PDB entry 7CJP | X-ray diffraction, 1.50 A resolution | chains A and B

Chain A (and B):
Molecule: Xylose isomerase
Source organism: Streptomyces rubiginosus
Notes: EC 5.3.1.5; chain B of this document is another copy of the same molecule, construct and numbering; everything in this record applies to it too
UniProtKB: P24300 (XYLA_STRRU); numbering as in UniProt (aligned over 1-388)
Sequence (388 residues; row label = number of the first residue in the row):
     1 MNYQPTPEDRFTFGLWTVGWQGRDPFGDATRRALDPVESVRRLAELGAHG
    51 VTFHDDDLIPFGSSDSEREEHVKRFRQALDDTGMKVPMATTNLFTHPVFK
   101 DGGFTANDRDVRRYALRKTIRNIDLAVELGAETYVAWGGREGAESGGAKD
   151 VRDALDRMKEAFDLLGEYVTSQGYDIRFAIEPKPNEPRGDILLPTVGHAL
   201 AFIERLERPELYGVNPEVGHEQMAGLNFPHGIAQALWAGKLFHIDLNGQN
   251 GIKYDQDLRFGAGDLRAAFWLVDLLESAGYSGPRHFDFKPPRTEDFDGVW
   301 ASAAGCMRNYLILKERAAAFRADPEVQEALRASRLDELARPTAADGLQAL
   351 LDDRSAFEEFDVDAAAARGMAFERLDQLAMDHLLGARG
Not modelled in the structure: 1, 388
Curated features (UniProtKB/Swiss-Prot):
  - active site: His-54, Asp-57
  - binding site (Mg(2+)): Glu-181, Glu-217, His-220, Asp-245, Asp-255, Asp-257, Asp-287

Interface between chain A and chain B:
Residue-residue contacts - 206 pairs, chain A then chain B:
  His-96(A) with Val-362(B)
  Pro-97(A) with Ala-366(B), hydrophobic
  Val-98(A) with Phe-360(B), hydrophobic; Val-362(B), hydrophobic; Ala-365(B), hydrophobic; Ala-366(B)
  Lys-100(A) with Ala-365(B); Ala-366(B), hydrogen bond (side chain-backbone); Arg-368(B), hydrogen bond (side chain-backbone)
  Asp-101(A) with Met-370(B); Phe-372(B)
  Thr-105(A) with Leu-338(B)
  Ala-106(A) with Leu-338(B)
  Asn-107(A) with Ser-333(B), hydrogen bond (side chain-backbone); Arg-334(B); Leu-335(B); Glu-337(B); Leu-338(B); Phe-372(B)
  Asp-108(A) with Arg-334(B), salt bridge; Glu-337(B); Arg-368(B), salt bridge
  Arg-109(A) with Glu-337(B), hydrogen bond (backbone-side chain); Pro-341(B), hydrogen bond (side chain-backbone); Thr-342(B), hydrogen bond (side chain-backbone)
  Asp-110(A) with Phe-360(B); Arg-368(B), salt bridge
  Val-111(A) with Arg-368(B)
  Arg-112(A) with Glu-337(B), hydrogen bond (side chain-backbone); Leu-338(B); Arg-340(B), hydrogen bond (side chain-backbone); Thr-342(B), hydrogen bond
  Arg-113(A) with Thr-342(B), hydrogen bond (side chain-backbone); Ala-343(B); Asp-345(B), salt bridge; Leu-350(B); Asp-353(B), salt bridge
  Tyr-114(A) with Ala-356(B); Phe-357(B), hydrophobic; Phe-360(B), hydrophobic; Val-362(B)
  Leu-116(A) with Thr-342(B)
  Arg-117(A) with Leu-350(B), hydrogen bond (side chain-backbone); Leu-351(B), hydrogen bond (side chain-backbone); Asp-353(B), hydrogen bond (side chain-backbone); Ala-356(B); Phe-357(B); Glu-358(B), salt bridge
  Lys-118(A) with Phe-357(B)
  Ile-120(A) with Leu-351(B), hydrophobic
  Arg-121(A) with Phe-357(B)
  Ser-145(A) with Asp-376(B)
  Gly-146(A) with Trp-270(B)
  Gly-147(A) with Trp-270(B); Leu-335(B); Leu-375(B)
  Ala-148(A) with Leu-335(B); Phe-372(B), hydrophobic
  Lys-149(A) with Leu-335(B); Leu-338(B)
  Asp-150(A) with Leu-335(B); Leu-338(B)
  Val-151(A) with His-230(B); Ala-233(B), hydrophobic
  Arg-152(A) with Ala-233(B); Trp-237(B); Leu-274(B); Ala-278(B)
  Asp-153(A) with Leu-338(B); Ala-339(B)
  Leu-155(A) with Gln-234(B); Trp-237(B)
  Asp-156(A) with Trp-237(B), hydrogen bond
  Arg-157(A) with Leu-338(B), hydrogen bond (side chain-backbone); Ala-339(B), hydrogen bond (side chain-backbone); Arg-340(B); Pro-341(B); Thr-342(B)
  Glu-160(A) with Pro-341(B); Thr-342(B), hydrogen bond (side chain-backbone); Ala-343(B), hydrogen bond (side chain-backbone); Ala-344(B)
  Leu-164(A) with Ala-343(B), hydrophobic; Leu-347(B)
  Glu-167(A) with Leu-347(B)
  Tyr-168(A) with Leu-347(B), hydrophobic
  Asp-190(A) with Asn-227(B), hydrogen bond; His-230(B)
  Leu-193(A) with Gln-234(B)
  Thr-195(A) with Thr-195(B); His-198(B)
  Gly-197(A) with Gly-197(B); His-198(B), hydrogen bond (backbone-side chain); Ala-201(B)
  His-198(A) with Thr-195(B); Gly-197(B), hydrogen bond (side chain-backbone); Gln-234(B), hydrogen bond (backbone-side chain)
  Leu-200(A) with Ala-201(B), hydrophobic
  Ala-201(A) with Gly-197(B); Leu-200(B), hydrophobic; Ala-201(B); Gln-234(B)
  Phe-202(A) with Gln-234(B); Trp-237(B), hydrophobic
  Glu-204(A) with Glu-204(B); Arg-205(B), salt bridge
  Arg-205(A) with Glu-204(B), salt bridge; Trp-237(B); Ala-238(B), hydrogen bond (side chain-backbone); Lys-240(B)
  Ala-224(A) with Ala-224(B)
  Asn-227(A) with Asp-190(B), hydrogen bond
  His-230(A) with Val-151(B); Asp-190(B)
  Ala-233(A) with Val-151(B), hydrophobic; Arg-152(B)
  Gln-234(A) with Leu-155(B); His-198(B), hydrogen bond (side chain-backbone); Ala-201(B); Phe-202(B)
  Trp-237(A) with Arg-152(B); Leu-155(B); Asp-156(B), hydrogen bond; Phe-202(B), hydrophobic; Arg-205(B)
  Ala-238(A) with Arg-205(B), hydrogen bond (backbone-side chain)
  Lys-240(A) with Arg-205(B)
  Ile-252(A) with Ile-252(B), hydrophobic
  Trp-270(A) with Gly-146(B); Gly-147(B)
  Leu-274(A) with Arg-152(B)
  Ser-277(A) with Arg-152(B)
  Ala-278(A) with Arg-152(B)
  Ser-333(A) with Asn-107(B), hydrogen bond (backbone-side chain)
  Arg-334(A) with Asn-107(B); Asp-108(B), salt bridge
  Leu-335(A) with Asn-107(B); Gly-147(B); Ala-148(B); Asp-150(B)
  Glu-337(A) with Asn-107(B); Asp-108(B); Arg-109(B), hydrogen bond (side chain-backbone); Arg-112(B), hydrogen bond (backbone-side chain)
  Leu-338(A) with Thr-105(B); Ala-106(B); Asn-107(B), hydrogen bond (backbone-backbone); Arg-112(B); Lys-149(B); Asp-150(B); Asp-153(B); Arg-157(B), hydrogen bond (backbone-side chain)
  Ala-339(A) with Asp-153(B); Arg-157(B), hydrogen bond (backbone-side chain)
  Arg-340(A) with Arg-112(B), hydrogen bond (backbone-side chain); Arg-157(B), hydrogen bond (backbone-side chain)
  Pro-341(A) with Arg-109(B), hydrogen bond (backbone-side chain); Arg-157(B); Glu-160(B)
  Thr-342(A) with Arg-109(B), hydrogen bond (backbone-side chain); Arg-112(B), hydrogen bond; Arg-113(B), hydrogen bond (backbone-side chain); Leu-116(B); Arg-157(B); Glu-160(B), hydrogen bond (backbone-side chain)
  Ala-343(A) with Arg-113(B); Glu-160(B), hydrogen bond (backbone-side chain); Leu-164(B), hydrophobic
  Ala-344(A) with Glu-160(B)
  Asp-345(A) with Arg-113(B), salt bridge
  Leu-347(A) with Leu-164(B); Glu-167(B); Tyr-168(B)
  Leu-350(A) with Arg-113(B); Arg-117(B), hydrogen bond (backbone-side chain)
  Leu-351(A) with Arg-117(B), hydrogen bond (backbone-side chain); Ile-120(B), hydrophobic
  Asp-353(A) with Arg-113(B), salt bridge; Arg-117(B), hydrogen bond (backbone-side chain)
  Ala-356(A) with Tyr-114(B); Arg-117(B)
  Phe-357(A) with Tyr-114(B), hydrophobic; Arg-117(B); Lys-118(B); Arg-121(B)
  Glu-358(A) with Arg-117(B), salt bridge
  Phe-360(A) with Asp-110(B); Tyr-114(B), hydrophobic
  Val-362(A) with His-96(B); Tyr-114(B)
  Ala-365(A) with Val-98(B), hydrophobic; Lys-100(B)
  Ala-366(A) with Pro-97(B), hydrophobic; Val-98(B); Lys-100(B), hydrogen bond (backbone-side chain)
  Arg-368(A) with Lys-100(B), hydrogen bond (backbone-side chain); Asp-108(B), salt bridge; Asp-110(B), salt bridge; Val-111(B)
  Met-370(A) with Asp-101(B); Asp-108(B)
  Phe-372(A) with Asp-101(B); Asn-107(B); Ala-148(B), hydrophobic
  Leu-375(A) with Gly-147(B)
  Asp-376(A) with Ser-145(B)
Other interface residues (no listed pair), chain A (102 interface residues in all): Phe-61, Ala-154, Lys-159, Pro-184, Arg-188, Leu-192, Pro-194, Val-196, Gly-225, Leu-226, Leu-236, Leu-330, Gly-346, Asp-363, Ala-367
Other interface residues (no listed pair), chain B (103 interface residues in all): Phe-61, Ala-154, Lys-159, Pro-184, Arg-188, Leu-192, Leu-193, Pro-194, Gly-225, Leu-226, Leu-236, Ser-277, Leu-330, Gly-346, Ala-349, Asp-363, Ala-367, Gly-369

Overview:
Chain A and chain B form an interface of 102 and 103 residues respectively; the contacts include 46 hydrogen
bonds and 14 salt bridges. Among the polar pairs are Asp-108(A)/Arg-334(B), Asp-108(A)/Arg-368(B) and
Asp-110(A)/Arg-368(B).
Chain A and chain B are both Xylose isomerase (Streptomyces rubiginosus); the structure, Crystal structure of
metal-free state of glucose isomerase, was determined by X-ray diffraction, deposited together with 7CJO.
